8FAV - chain A; structure by X-ray diffraction, 1.85 A resolution.

Chain A:
Protein: Nuclear receptor ROR-gamma
From: Homo sapiens
UniProtKB: P51449 (RORG_HUMAN); residue numbers follow UniProt; this construct covers 259-517
Sequence (262 residues; numbered 256 to 517; the number before each row is that of its first residue):
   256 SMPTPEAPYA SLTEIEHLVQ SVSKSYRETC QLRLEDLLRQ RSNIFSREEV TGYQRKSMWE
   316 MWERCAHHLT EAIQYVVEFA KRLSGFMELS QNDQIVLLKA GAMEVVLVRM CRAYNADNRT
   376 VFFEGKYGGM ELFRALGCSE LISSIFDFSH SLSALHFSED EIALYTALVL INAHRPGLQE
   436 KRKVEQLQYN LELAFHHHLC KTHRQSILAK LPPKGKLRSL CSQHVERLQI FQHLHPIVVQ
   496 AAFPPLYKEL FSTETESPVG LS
Disordered / not traced: 256-259, 508-517
Differences from the reference sequence: expression tag (256-258); engineered mutation Ser278 (Cys in P51449), Ser345 (Cys in P51449)
Residues lining bound ligands:
  - 4Y5 (4-{1-[2-chloro-6-(trifluoromethyl)benzoyl]-4-fluoro-1H-indazol-3-yl}-3-fluorobenzoic acid): Trp317, Ala321, Leu324, Thr325, Ile328, Gln329, Leu353, Lys354, Ala357, Met358, Val480, Leu483, Gln484, Gln487, Val494, Gln495, Ala496, Ala497, Phe498, Pro499, Leu501, Tyr502, Leu505, Phe506
  - LKY (3-cyano-N-(3-{[(3S)-4-(cyclopentanecarbonyl)-3-methylpiperazin-1-yl]methyl}-5-fluoro-2-methylphenyl)benzamide): Gln286, Leu287, Leu292, Trp317, Cys320, His323, Leu324, Met365, Arg367, Ala368, Tyr369, Val376, Phe377, Phe378, Phe388, Leu391, Cys393, Leu396, Ile397, Ile400, Phe401, Ser404, His479, Arg482, Leu483, Phe486
Swiss-Prot annotation at these positions:
  - motif: Leu501 to Phe506 (AF-2)
Reported in the primary citation:
  - binding site for LKY: Arg367, Phe377, Ser404, His479

Overview:
Bound to chain A: compound LKY and compound 4Y5. From the paper: a binding site for LKY at Arg367, Phe377 and
Ser404 among others.
Chain A is Nuclear receptor ROR-gamma (Homo sapiens); the structure, Human retenoid-related orphan
receptor-gamma (RORC2) ligand-binding domain in complex with compound 5 andindazole acid bound in ..., was
determined by X-ray diffraction (same publication as 8FB1 and 8FB2).
